PDB entry 4FJS | X-ray diffraction, 2.13 A resolution | chains A and B

== Chain A (and B) ==
Molecule: Ureidoglycolate dehydrogenase
Organism: Escherichia coli
Notes: EC 1.1.1.154; chain B of this document is another copy of the same molecule, construct and numbering; everything in this record applies to it too
Reference sequence: B1XGB5 (B1XGB5_ECODH); residues 1-349 here = UniProt positions 1-349
Chain sequence (351 residues; row label = number of the first residue in the row; numbers below 1 keep their minus sign (Gly-1 is residue -1)):
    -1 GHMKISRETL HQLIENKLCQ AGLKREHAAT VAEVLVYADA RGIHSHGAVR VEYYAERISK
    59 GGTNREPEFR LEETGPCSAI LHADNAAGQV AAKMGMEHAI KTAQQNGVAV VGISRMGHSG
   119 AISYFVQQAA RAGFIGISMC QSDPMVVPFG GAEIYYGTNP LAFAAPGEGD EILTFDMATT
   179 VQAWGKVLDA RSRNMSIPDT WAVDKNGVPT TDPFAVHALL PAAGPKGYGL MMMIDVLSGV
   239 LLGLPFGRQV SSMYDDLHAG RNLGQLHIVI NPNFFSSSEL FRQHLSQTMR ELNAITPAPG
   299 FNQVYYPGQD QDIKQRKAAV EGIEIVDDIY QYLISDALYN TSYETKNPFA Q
Disordered / not traced: -1 to 0, 338-349 (chain B: -1 to 2, 318-349)
Sequence notes: expression tag (-1 to 0)
What the authors report for this chain:
  - mutagenesis - R48A, H116A: abolished catalytic activity
  - mutagenesis - D141A (5- to 13-fold), D141E (5- to 13-fold), D141N (5- to 13-fold), R259A: decreased catalytic activity
  - mutagenesis - S43A, H44A, Y52F, S140A, M251A: decreased catalytic activity on (S)-ureidoglycolate
  - catalytic residues: Arg48, His116, Asp141

== Chain A / chain B interface ==
Residue-residue contacts - 140 pairs, chain A then chain B:
  Thr72(A) - Phe272(B)  hydrogen bond (side chain-backbone)
  Pro74(A) - Asn104(B)
  Cys75(A) - Cys75(B)  hydrogen bond
  Ser76(A) - Phe272(B)
  Ser76(A) - Phe273(B)
  Ala77(A) - Phe273(B)
  Ile78(A) - Phe273(B)
  Asn104(A) - Pro74(B)
  Val106(A) - Val106(B)  hydrophobic
  Val106(A) - Val108(B)  hydrophobic
  Val108(A) - Val106(B)  hydrophobic
  Val108(A) - Phe273(B)  hydrophobic
  Pro146(A) - Ile293(B)  hydrophobic
  Pro146(A) - Val302(B)  hydrophobic
  Phe147(A) - Phe299(B)  hydrophobic
  Phe147(A) - Val302(B)
  Gly148(A) - Pro295(B)
  Gly148(A) - Ala296(B)  hydrogen bond (backbone-backbone)
  Gly148(A) - Phe299(B)
  Gly148(A) - Val302(B)
  Gly149(A) - Thr294(B)
  Gly149(A) - Ala296(B)
  Gly149(A) - Val302(B)
  Ala150(A) - Thr294(B)  hydrogen bond (backbone-backbone)
  Glu151(A) - Ile293(B)
  Glu151(A) - Thr294(B)  hydrogen bond (side chain-backbone)
  Tyr153(A) - Thr286(B)
  Tyr153(A) - Glu289(B)  hydrogen bond
  Tyr153(A) - Leu290(B)  hydrophobic
  Tyr153(A) - Ile293(B)  hydrophobic
  Tyr154(A) - Thr286(B)
  Tyr154(A) - Leu290(B)
  Phe161(A) - Met230(B)  hydrophobic
  Phe161(A) - Met231(B)  hydrophobic
  Phe161(A) - Val234(B)  hydrophobic
  Phe161(A) - Leu235(B)  hydrophobic
  Leu171(A) - Met230(B)  hydrophobic
  Phe173(A) - Pro223(B)
  Phe173(A) - Lys224(B)
  Phe173(A) - Gly227(B)
  Phe173(A) - Leu228(B)
  Phe173(A) - Met230(B)  hydrophobic
  Met175(A) - Lys224(B)
  Ala176(A) - Lys224(B)  hydrogen bond (backbone-side chain)
  Thr178(A) - Lys224(B)  hydrogen bond (backbone-side chain)
  Asn204(A) - Ala296(B)
  Asn204(A) - Pro297(B)
  Gly205(A) - Ala296(B)
  Ala220(A) - Lys224(B)
  Pro223(A) - Phe173(B)
  Lys224(A) - Phe173(B)
  Lys224(A) - Met175(B)
  Lys224(A) - Ala176(B)  hydrogen bond (side chain-backbone)
  Lys224(A) - Thr178(B)  hydrogen bond (side chain-backbone)
  Lys224(A) - Ala220(B)
  Tyr226(A) - Leu290(B)
  Tyr226(A) - Val302(B)
  Tyr226(A) - Tyr303(B)  hydrogen bond (side chain-backbone)
  Tyr226(A) - Tyr304(B)
  Tyr226(A) - Pro305(B)
  Gly227(A) - Phe173(B)
  Gly227(A) - Pro305(B)
  Leu228(A) - Phe173(B)
  Leu228(A) - Met175(B)  hydrophobic
  Met230(A) - Phe161(B)  hydrophobic
  Met230(A) - Leu171(B)  hydrophobic
  Met230(A) - Phe173(B)  hydrophobic
  Met231(A) - Phe161(B)  hydrophobic
  Val234(A) - Phe161(B)  hydrophobic
  Val234(A) - Phe279(B)  hydrophobic
  Val234(A) - Leu283(B)  hydrophobic
  Leu235(A) - Ile268(B)  hydrophobic
  Val238(A) - Ser274(B)
  Val238(A) - Phe279(B)  hydrophobic
  Val238(A) - His282(B)
  Val238(A) - Leu283(B)  hydrophobic
  Leu239(A) - Ile268(B)  hydrophobic
  Leu239(A) - Pro270(B)  hydrophobic
  Leu239(A) - Phe273(B)
  Leu239(A) - Ser274(B)  hydrogen bond (backbone-side chain)
  Leu239(A) - Phe279(B)  hydrophobic
  Gly241(A) - Ser274(B)
  Phe244(A) - His282(B)
  Phe244(A) - Gln285(B)
  Phe244(A) - Thr286(B)
  Arg246(A) - Glu289(B)  salt bridge
  Arg246(A) - Ile293(B)
  Gln247(A) - Gln285(B)
  Ile268(A) - Val108(B)  hydrophobic
  Ile268(A) - Leu239(B)  hydrophobic
  Pro270(A) - Leu239(B)  hydrophobic
  Phe272(A) - Thr72(B)  hydrogen bond (backbone-side chain)
  Phe272(A) - Ser76(B)
  Phe273(A) - Ser76(B)
  Phe273(A) - Ala77(B)
  Phe273(A) - Ile78(B)
  Phe273(A) - Val108(B)  hydrophobic
  Phe273(A) - Leu239(B)
  Ser274(A) - Leu239(B)  hydrogen bond (side chain-backbone)
  Ser274(A) - Gly241(B)
  Phe279(A) - Val234(B)  hydrophobic
  Phe279(A) - Val238(B)  hydrophobic
  Phe279(A) - Leu239(B)  hydrophobic
  His282(A) - Val238(B)
  His282(A) - Phe244(B)
  Leu283(A) - Val238(B)  hydrophobic
  Gln285(A) - Phe244(B)
  Gln285(A) - Gln247(B)
  Thr286(A) - Tyr153(B)
  Thr286(A) - Tyr154(B)
  Thr286(A) - Phe244(B)
  Glu289(A) - Tyr153(B)  hydrogen bond
  Glu289(A) - Arg246(B)  salt bridge
  Leu290(A) - Tyr153(B)  hydrophobic
  Leu290(A) - Tyr154(B)
  Leu290(A) - Tyr226(B)
  Ile293(A) - Pro146(B)  hydrophobic
  Ile293(A) - Glu151(B)
  Ile293(A) - Arg246(B)
  Thr294(A) - Gly149(B)
  Thr294(A) - Ala150(B)  hydrogen bond (backbone-backbone)
  Thr294(A) - Glu151(B)  hydrogen bond (backbone-side chain)
  Pro295(A) - Gly148(B)
  Ala296(A) - Gly148(B)  hydrogen bond (backbone-backbone)
  Ala296(A) - Gly149(B)
  Ala296(A) - Asn204(B)
  Ala296(A) - Gly205(B)
  Pro297(A) - Asn204(B)
  Pro297(A) - Val206(B)  hydrophobic
  Phe299(A) - Phe147(B)  hydrophobic
  Phe299(A) - Gly148(B)
  Val302(A) - Pro146(B)  hydrophobic
  Val302(A) - Phe147(B)
  Val302(A) - Gly148(B)
  Val302(A) - Gly149(B)
  Val302(A) - Tyr226(B)
  Tyr303(A) - Tyr226(B)  hydrogen bond (backbone-side chain)
  Tyr304(A) - Tyr226(B)
  Pro305(A) - Tyr226(B)
  Pro305(A) - Gly227(B)
Interface residues without a listed pair, chain A (75 interface residues in all): Gly73, Gly110, Ile133, Ile135, Ile152, Leu159, Ala163, Val179, Val206, Ala221, Leu240, Ala292
Interface residues without a listed pair, chain B (76 interface residues in all): Gly73, Ile133, Ile135, Ile152, Leu159, Ala163, Val179, Ala221, Leu240, Leu264, Ala292, Gln301

== Overview ==
75 residues of chain A and 76 residues of chain B are in contact, with 19 hydrogen bonds and 2 salt bridges.
Polar contacts include Arg246(A)-Glu289(B), Thr72(A)-Phe272(B) and Cys75(A)-Cys75(B). The paper reports
catalytic residues Arg48(A), His116(A) and Asp141(A); S43A, H44A and Y52F of chain A, among others, reduce
catalytic activity on (S)-ureidoglycolate; 11 substitutions were tested in all.
Chain A and chain B are both Ureidoglycolate dehydrogenase (Escherichia coli); the structure, Crystal
structure of ureidoglycolate dehydrogenase enzyme in apo form, was determined by X-ray diffraction (same
publication as 4H8A).
